PDB entry 8TG9 | electron microscopy, 3.08 A resolution | chains B and C of the 7 polymer chains in the assembly

Chain B:
Molecule: Atrial natriuretic peptide receptor 1
Organism: Homo sapiens
Notes: EC 4.6.1.2; fragment: ectodomain
Reference sequence: P16066 (ANPRA_HUMAN); residues 1-441 here correspond to UniProt positions 33-473 (UniProt number = residue number + 32)
Sequence (469 residues; each row starts with the number of its first residue):
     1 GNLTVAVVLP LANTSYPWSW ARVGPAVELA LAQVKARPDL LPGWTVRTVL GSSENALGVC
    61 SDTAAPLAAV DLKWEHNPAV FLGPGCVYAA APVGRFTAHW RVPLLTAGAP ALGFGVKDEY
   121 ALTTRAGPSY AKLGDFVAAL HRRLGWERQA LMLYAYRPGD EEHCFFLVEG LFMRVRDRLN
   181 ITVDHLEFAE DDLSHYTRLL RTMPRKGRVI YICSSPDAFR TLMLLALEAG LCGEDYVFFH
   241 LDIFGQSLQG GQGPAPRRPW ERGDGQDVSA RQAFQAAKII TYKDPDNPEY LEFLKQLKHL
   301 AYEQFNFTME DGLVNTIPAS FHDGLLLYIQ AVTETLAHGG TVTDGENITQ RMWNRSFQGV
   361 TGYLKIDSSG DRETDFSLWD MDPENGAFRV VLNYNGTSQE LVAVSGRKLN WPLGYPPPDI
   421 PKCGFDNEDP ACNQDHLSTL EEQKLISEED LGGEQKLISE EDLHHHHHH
Disordered / not traced: 426-469
Construct notes: expression tag (442-469)
UniProt features mapped onto this chain:
  - binding site (chloride): S53, G85, C86
  - glycosylation (N-linked (GlcNAc...) asparagine): N2, N13, N180, N306, N347, N354, N395
Disulfide bonds: C60-C86, C164-C213
Covalent attachments: N-acetylglucosamine (NAG) linked to N2, N13; glycan linked to N395

Chain C:
Molecule: Atrial natriuretic peptide
Reference sequence: P01160 (ANF_HUMAN); residues 1-28 here correspond to UniProt positions 124-151 (UniProt number = residue number + 123)
Sequence (28 residues; row label = number of the first residue in the row):
     1 SLRRSSCFGG RMDRIGAQSG LGCNSFRY
Disordered / not traced: 1-6, 28
UniProt features mapped onto this chain:
  - region: N24 to Y28 (Important for degradation of atrial natriuretic peptide by IDE)
  - site: C7, F8 (Cleavage)
  - modified residue: S6 (Phosphoserine)

Interface between chain B and chain C:
Residue-residue contacts - 36 pairs, chain B then chain C:
  D62(B) - R14(C)
  V87(B) - D13(C)
  Y88(B) - M12(C)
  Y88(B) - R14(C)  hydrogen bond
  Y88(B) - I15(C)  hydrophobic
  Y88(B) - G16(C)  hydrogen bond (side chain-backbone)
  Y88(B) - A17(C)
  A91(B) - I15(C)  hydrophobic
  R95(B) - R14(C)
  R95(B) - I15(C)
  R95(B) - A17(C)
  A111(B) - D13(C)
  G113(B) - D13(C)
  G113(B) - Q18(C)
  F114(B) - D13(C)
  V116(B) - R11(C)
  Y154(B) - F8(C)  hydrophobic
  E162(B) - M12(C)
  F165(B) - C7(C)
  F165(B) - F8(C)  hydrophobic
  V168(B) - F8(C)  hydrophobic
  E169(B) - F8(C)
  F172(B) - F8(C)  hydrophobic
  M173(B) - F8(C)
  M173(B) - L21(C)  hydrophobic
  H185(B) - C7(C)
  H185(B) - F8(C)
  H185(B) - G22(C)
  H185(B) - C23(C)
  H185(B) - N24(C)  hydrogen bond (backbone-side chain)
  E187(B) - N24(C)
  E187(B) - S25(C)
  E187(B) - F26(C)
  H195(B) - F26(C)
  H195(B) - R27(C)
  R198(B) - F26(C)
Interface residues without a listed pair, chain B (23 interface residues in all): E119, Y120, L186
Interface residues without a listed pair, chain C (19 interface residues in all): G9, G20

In short:
23 residues of chain B and 19 residues of chain C are in contact; the contacts include 3 hydrogen bonds. Among
the polar pairs are Y88(B)-R14(C), Y88(B)-G16(C) and H185(B)-N24(C). Covalently linked N-acetylglucosamine: at
N2(B) and N13(B).
Chain B is Atrial natriuretic peptide receptor 1 (Homo sapiens) and chain C is Atrial natriuretic peptide; the
structure, Complex of NPR1 ectodomain with ANP plus an allosteric activating antibody, REGN5381, was
determined by electron microscopy (same publication as 8TGA).
